4U8U - chains c and s of the 45 polymer chains in the assembly; structure by X-ray diffraction, 3.20 A resolution.

[Chain c]
Molecule: Linker L2
Organism: Glossoscolex paulistus
Amino-acid sequence (236 residues; numbered 1 to 236; the number before each row is that of its first residue):
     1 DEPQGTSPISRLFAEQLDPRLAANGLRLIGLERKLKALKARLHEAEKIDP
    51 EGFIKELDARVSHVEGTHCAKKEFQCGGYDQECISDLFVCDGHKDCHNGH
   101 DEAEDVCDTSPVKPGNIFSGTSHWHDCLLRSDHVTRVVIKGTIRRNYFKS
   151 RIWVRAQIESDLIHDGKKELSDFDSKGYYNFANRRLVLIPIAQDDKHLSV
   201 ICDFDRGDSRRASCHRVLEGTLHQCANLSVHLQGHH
Unresolved in the structure: 1-17
Disulfide bonds: C69-C83, C76-C96, C90-C107, C127-C225, C202-C214
Ion coordination: Ca2+: F88, D91, H93, D95, D101, E102; Zn2+: H236 (shared with H142(s), H144(s) of chain s)

[Chain s]
Molecule: Linker L3
Organism: Glossoscolex paulistus
Amino-acid sequence (218 residues; numbered 1 to 218; the number before each row is that of its first residue):
     1 DHHEHSHDEEIDKLNEDALKLTHEIIELQEKLDRRSDAKRIQRAGSLKAR
    51 VEALEDPSCPDHEHQCGGDDPQCVSDLLVCDGIKDCRNGDDESHCHNPFH
   101 AGDDFVGDVVFDHCTKRRPENITLSVESISVAAFFPGFPKLHVHVNIHKE
   151 TDEDEVEVSLPSDAIYSFAEDKLIVYPSEDDGLGLVGQFDGYNFDRFVGD
   201 IIHEASKEHCARFIFHRK
Unresolved in the structure: 1-5
Disulfide bonds: C59-C73, C66-C86, C80-C95, C114-C210
Covalent attachments: N-acetylglucosamine (NAG) linked to N121
Ion coordination: Zn2+ site 1: H64, D90, H94; Ca2+: L78, D81, I83, D85, D91, E92; Zn2+ site 2: H142, H144 (shared with H236(c) of chain c)
Reported in the primary citation:
  - post-translational modification sites: N121
  - binding site for N-acetylglucosamine: N121

[Interface between chain c and chain s]
Contacting residue pairs - 26 pairs, chain c then chain s:
  K113(c) with E157(s), salt bridge
  P114(c) with E157(s); S159(s)
  G115(c) with S159(s)
  K140(c) with V158(s); S159(s), hydrogen bond (backbone-backbone); P161(s)
  G141(c) with E157(s); V158(s)
  T142(c) with E155(s); V156(s); E157(s), hydrogen bond (backbone-backbone)
  I143(c) with E155(s); V156(s), hydrophobic
  R144(c) with D154(s); E155(s), hydrogen bond (backbone-backbone)
  R145(c) with E153(s); D154(s), salt bridge
  N146(c) with T151(s); D152(s), hydrogen bond (side chain-backbone); E153(s), hydrogen bond (backbone-backbone); D154(s)
  Y147(c) with E153(s)
  H236(c) with E127(s), salt bridge; H142(s), hydrogen bond; H144(s), hydrogen bond
Interface residues without a listed pair, chain c (13 interface residues in all): I139
Interface residues without a listed pair, chain s (14 interface residues in all): L160

[In short]
The interface between chain c and chain s involves 13 residues on one side and 14 on the other, with 7
hydrogen bonds and 3 salt bridges. Polar pairs include K113(c)-E157(s), R145(c)-D154(s) and H236(c)-E127(s).
Covalently linked N-acetylglucosamine: at N121(s). The paper reports a binding site for N-acetylglucosamine at
N121(s); a modification site at N121(s).
Here chain c is Linker L2 and chain s is Linker L3, both from Glossoscolex paulistus. Entry 4U8U (The
Crystallographic structure of the giant hemoglobin from Glossoscolex paulistus at 3.2 A resolution) was
determined by X-ray diffraction, deposited together with 4WCH.
